Entry 7VW7 (X-ray diffraction, 3.82 A resolution); this record covers chains E and G of the 8 polymer chains in the assembly.

== Chain E ==
Molecule: V-type sodium ATPase subunit B
From: Enterococcus hirae
UniProt: A0A1V8XC32 (A0A1V8XC32_ENTHR); residues 1-458 here = UniProt positions 1-458
Sequence (465 residues; row label = number of the first residue in the row; numbers below 1 keep their minus sign (Gly-6 is residue -6)):
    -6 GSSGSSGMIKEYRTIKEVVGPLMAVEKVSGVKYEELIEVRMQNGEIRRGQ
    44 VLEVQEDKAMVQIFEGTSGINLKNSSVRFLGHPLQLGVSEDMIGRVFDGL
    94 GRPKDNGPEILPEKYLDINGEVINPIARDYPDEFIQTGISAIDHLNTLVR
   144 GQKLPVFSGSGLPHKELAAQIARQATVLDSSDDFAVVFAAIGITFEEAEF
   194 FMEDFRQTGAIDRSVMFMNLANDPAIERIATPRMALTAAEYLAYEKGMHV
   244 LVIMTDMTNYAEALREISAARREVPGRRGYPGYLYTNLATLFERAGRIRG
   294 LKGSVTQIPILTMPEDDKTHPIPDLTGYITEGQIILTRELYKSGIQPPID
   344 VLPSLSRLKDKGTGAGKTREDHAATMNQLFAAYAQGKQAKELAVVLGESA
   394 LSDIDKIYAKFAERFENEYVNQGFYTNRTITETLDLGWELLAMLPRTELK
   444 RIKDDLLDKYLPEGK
Not modelled in the structure: -6 to 3, 456-458
Construct notes: expression tag (-6 to 0)
Modified residues: Mse1 (selenomethionine); Mse16, Mse34, Mse53, Mse85, Mse195, Mse209, Mse211, Mse227, Mse241, Mse247, Mse250, Mse306, Mse369, Mse436 (selenomethionine; parent Met)
Small-molecule neighbours: tetrafluoroaluminate: Gly320, Tyr321, Arg350
From the paper describing this entry:
  - binding site for tetrafluoroaluminate: Arg350

== Chain G ==
Molecule: V-type sodium ATPase subunit D
From: Enterococcus hirae
Notes: EC 3.6.3.14
UniProt: A0A7Z9AX30 (A0A7Z9AX30_ENTHR); numbering as in UniProt (aligned over 1-210)
Sequence (217 residues; numbered -6 to 210; the number before each row is that of its first residue; numbers below 1 keep their minus sign (Gly-6 is residue -6)):
    -6 GSSGSSGMRLNVNPTRMELTRLKKQLTTATRGHKLLKDKQDELMRQFILL
    44 IRKNNELRQAIEKETQTAMKDFVLAKSTVEEAFIDELLALPAENVSISVV
    94 EKNIMSVKVPLMNFQYDETLNETPLEYGYLHSNAELDRSIDGFTQLLPKL
   144 LKLAEVEKTCQLMAEEIEKTRRRVNALEYMTIPQLEETIYYIKMKLEENE
   194 RAEVTRLIKVKNMGTEE
Not modelled in the structure: -6 to 1, 66-75, 84-85, 89-91, 105-129, 207-210
Construct notes: expression tag (-6 to 0)
Modified residues: Mse1, Mse105 (selenomethionine); Mse10, Mse37, Mse62, Mse98, Mse156, Mse173, Mse187, Mse206 (selenomethionine; parent Met)

== Chain E / chain G interface ==
Residue-residue contacts (9; chain E residue first):
  Val267(E) with Lys202(G)
  Pro268(E) with Arg194(G); Thr198(G)
  Arg271(E) with Tyr183(G), hydrogen bond; Arg194(G)
  Gly272(E) with Arg194(G)
  Asp310(E) with Tyr183(G), hydrogen bond
  Thr312(E) with Tyr183(G), hydrogen bond
  Val388(E) with Tyr172(G)
Other interface residues (no listed pair), chain E (8 interface residues in all): Gly269
Other interface residues (no listed pair), chain G (6 interface residues in all): Mse187

== Summary ==
The interface between chain E and chain G involves 8 residues on one side and 6 on the other; the contacts
include 3 hydrogen bonds. Among the polar pairs are Arg271(E)-Tyr183(G), Asp310(E)-Tyr183(G) and
Thr312(E)-Tyr183(G). Chain E binds tetrafluoroaluminate. The paper reports a binding site for
tetrafluoroaluminate at Arg350(E).
Chain E is V-type sodium ATPase subunit B and chain G is V-type sodium ATPase subunit D, both from
Enterococcus hirae; the structure, Crystal structure of the 2 ADP-AlF4-bound V1 complex, was determined by
X-ray diffraction.
